PDB entry 4PSW | X-ray diffraction, 2.10 A resolution | chains B and C of the 3 polymer chains in the assembly

== Chain B ==
Molecule: Histone acetyltransferase type B subunit 2
Organism: Saccharomyces cerevisiae
Reference sequence: P39984 (HAT2_YEAST); residue numbers follow UniProt; this construct covers 7-390
Amino-acid sequence (401 residues; row label = number of the first residue in the row):
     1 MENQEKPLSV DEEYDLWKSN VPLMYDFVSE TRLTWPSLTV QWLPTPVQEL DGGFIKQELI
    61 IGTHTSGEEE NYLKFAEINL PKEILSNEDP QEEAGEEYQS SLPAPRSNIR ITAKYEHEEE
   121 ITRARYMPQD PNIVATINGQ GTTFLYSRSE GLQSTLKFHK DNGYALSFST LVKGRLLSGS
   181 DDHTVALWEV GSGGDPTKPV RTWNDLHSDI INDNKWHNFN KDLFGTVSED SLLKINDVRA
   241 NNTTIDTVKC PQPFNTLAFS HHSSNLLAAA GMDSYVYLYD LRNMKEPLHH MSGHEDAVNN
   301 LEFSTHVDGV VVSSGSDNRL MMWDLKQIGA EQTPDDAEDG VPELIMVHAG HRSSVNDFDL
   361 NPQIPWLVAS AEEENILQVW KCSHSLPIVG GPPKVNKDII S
Not modelled in the structure: 1-6, 87-104, 391-401
Differences from the reference sequence: expression tag (1-6, 391-401); engineered mutation T143 (Val in P39984)
Modified / non-standard residues: T34 (phosphothreonine; TPO)
Swiss-Prot annotation at these positions:
  - region: D335 to D339 (Interaction with the histone H4 N-terminus)
  - site: L266 (Important for interaction with HAT1)
  - mutagenesis: L266 (L266E: Abolishes interaction with HAT1)

== Chain C ==
Molecule: Histone H4 type VIII
Organism: Ophiophagus hannah
Reference sequence: V8PGJ1 (V8PGJ1_OPHHA); residues 9-46 here correspond to UniProt positions 8-45 (UniProt number = residue number - 1)
Amino-acid sequence (38 residues; each row starts with the number of its first residue):
     9 GKGLGKGGAK RHRKVLRDNI QGITKPAIRR LARRGGVK

== How chain B and chain C interact ==
Pairs across the interface (42):
  E13(B) - V45(C)
  L16(B) - G44(C)
  L16(B) - V45(C)
  W17(B) - G43(C)
  W17(B) - G44(C)
  W17(B) - V45(C)  hydrophobic
  N20(B) - L39(C)
  N20(B) - G44(C)  hydrogen bond (side chain-backbone)
  L23(B) - I31(C)  hydrophobic
  L23(B) - I36(C)
  L23(B) - L39(C)  hydrophobic
  M24(B) - L39(C)  hydrophobic
  M24(B) - A40(C)  hydrophobic
  M24(B) - G43(C)
  M24(B) - G44(C)  hydrogen bond (side chain-backbone)
  H289(B) - K10(C)
  H290(B) - K10(C)
  R319(B) - V45(C)
  Q332(B) - R41(C)
  D335(B) - K22(C)  salt bridge
  D336(B) - R37(C)  salt bridge
  D336(B) - R41(C)  hydrogen bond (backbone-side chain)
  E338(B) - K18(C)  salt bridge
  D339(B) - R41(C)
  D339(B) - R42(C)  salt bridge
  G340(B) - R41(C)  hydrogen bond (backbone-side chain)
  V341(B) - R41(C)  hydrogen bond (backbone-side chain)
  P342(B) - R41(C)
  L344(B) - R41(C)  hydrogen bond (backbone-side chain)
  I345(B) - A40(C)
  I345(B) - R41(C)
  M346(B) - A40(C)
  V347(B) - A40(C)  hydrogen bond (backbone-backbone)
  V347(B) - R41(C)
  V347(B) - G43(C)
  A349(B) - G43(C)
  A349(B) - V45(C)  hydrophobic
  S383(B) - I36(C)
  S385(B) - K33(C)  hydrogen bond
  L386(B) - I36(C)  hydrophobic
  L386(B) - R37(C)
  L386(B) - A40(C)  hydrophobic
Interface residues without a listed pair, chain B (27 interface residues in all): P334, P387
Interface residues without a listed pair, chain C (16 interface residues in all): R38, K46
Interface features reported in the paper:
  - interface residues, chain B: D324(B), D335(B), D336(B), E338(B), D339(B)
  - interface residues, chain C: G30(C), R41(C)

== Summary ==
27 residues of chain B and 16 residues of chain C are in contact, with 8 hydrogen bonds and 4 salt bridges.
Among the polar pairs are D335(B)-K22(C), D336(B)-R37(C) and E338(B)-K18(C). UniProt lists one mutagenesis
site on chain B. From the paper: interface residues D324(B), D335(B) and G30(C) among others.
Chain B is Histone acetyltransferase type B subunit 2 (Saccharomyces cerevisiae) and chain C is Histone H4
type VIII (Ophiophagus hannah); the structure, Crystal structure of histone acetyltransferase complex, was
determined by X-ray diffraction together with 4PSX from the same study.
